Entry 5J6G (X-ray diffraction, 3.30 A resolution); this record covers chains A and F of the 4 polymer chains in the assembly.

Chain A:
Protein: H-2 class I histocompatibility antigen, Q10 alpha chain
From: Mus musculus
UniProt: P01898 (HA10_MOUSE); residues 1-256 here correspond to UniProt positions 25-280 (UniProt number = residue number + 24)
Chain sequence (300 residues; each row starts with the number of its first residue; numbering starts at 0):
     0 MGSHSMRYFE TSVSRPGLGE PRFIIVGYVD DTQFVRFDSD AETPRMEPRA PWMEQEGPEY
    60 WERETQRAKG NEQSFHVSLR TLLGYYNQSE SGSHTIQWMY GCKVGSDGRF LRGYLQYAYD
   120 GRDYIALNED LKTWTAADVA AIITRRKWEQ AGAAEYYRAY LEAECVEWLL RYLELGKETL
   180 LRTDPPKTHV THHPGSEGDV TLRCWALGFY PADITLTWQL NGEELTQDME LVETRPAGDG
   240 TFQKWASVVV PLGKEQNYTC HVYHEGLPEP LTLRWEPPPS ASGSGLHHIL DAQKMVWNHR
Unresolved in the structure: 0, 222-224, 276-299
Cystine bridges: C101-C164, C203-C259
Construct notes: initiating methionine (0); expression tag (257-299)
Curated features (UniProtKB/Swiss-Prot):
  - glycosylation (N-linked (GlcNAc...) asparagine): N86, N256

Chain F:
Protein: Val-gly-ile-thr-asn-val-asp-leu
Chain sequence (8 residues; each row starts with the number of its first residue):
     1 VGITNVDL

How chain A and chain F interact:
Residue-residue contacts (43; chain A residue first):
  M5(A) with V1(F)
  Y7(A) with V1(F), hydrogen bond (side chain-backbone); G2(F)
  Y59(A) with V1(F), hydrophobic
  R62(A) with V1(F)
  E63(A) with V1(F); G2(F), hydrogen bond (side chain-backbone)
  R66(A) with G2(F); I3(F), hydrogen bond (side chain-backbone)
  N70(A) with I3(F), hydrogen bond (side chain-backbone); T4(F); N5(F), hydrogen bond (side chain-backbone)
  S73(A) with N5(F), hydrogen bond; D7(F), hydrogen bond
  F74(A) with N5(F)
  V76(A) with D7(F)
  S77(A) with D7(F); L8(F), hydrogen bond (side chain-backbone)
  T80(A) with L8(F)
  L81(A) with L8(F), hydrophobic
  Y84(A) with L8(F)
  W97(A) with I3(F); N5(F)
  Y99(A) with G2(F); I3(F), hydrogen bond (side chain-backbone)
  Y116(A) with N5(F), hydrogen bond
  Y123(A) with L8(F), hydrophobic
  T143(A) with L8(F)
  K146(A) with L8(F), hydrogen bond (side chain-backbone)
  W147(A) with V6(F); D7(F), hydrogen bond (side chain-backbone); L8(F), hydrophobic
  Y155(A) with I3(F); T4(F)
  Y156(A) with I3(F), hydrophobic; T4(F); N5(F); V6(F), hydrogen bond (side chain-backbone)
  Y159(A) with V1(F), hydrogen bond (side chain-backbone); G2(F); I3(F), hydrophobic
  W167(A) with V1(F)
  Y171(A) with V1(F), hydrogen bond (side chain-backbone)
Other interface residues (no listed pair), chain A (28 interface residues in all): E9, A152

Summary:
28 residues of chain A face 8 of chain F across their interface, with 15 hydrogen bonds. Polar pairs include
Y7(A)-V1(F), E63(A)-G2(F) and R66(A)-I3(F).
Here chain A is H-2 class I histocompatibility antigen, Q10 alpha chain (Mus musculus) and chain F is
Val-gly-ile-thr-asn-val-asp-leu. Entry 5J6G (Recognition of the MHC class Ib molecule H2-Q10 by the natural
killer cell receptor Ly49C) was determined by X-ray diffraction together with 5J6H from the same study.
